Entry 7WYB (electron microscopy, 2.97 A resolution); this record covers chains B and E of the 5 polymer chains in the assembly.

Chain B:
Name: Guanine nucleotide-binding protein G(i) subunit alpha-1
Organism: Homo sapiens
Reference sequence: P63096 (GNAI1_HUMAN); numbering as in UniProt (aligned over 1-354)
Amino-acid sequence (354 residues; row label = number of the first residue in the row):
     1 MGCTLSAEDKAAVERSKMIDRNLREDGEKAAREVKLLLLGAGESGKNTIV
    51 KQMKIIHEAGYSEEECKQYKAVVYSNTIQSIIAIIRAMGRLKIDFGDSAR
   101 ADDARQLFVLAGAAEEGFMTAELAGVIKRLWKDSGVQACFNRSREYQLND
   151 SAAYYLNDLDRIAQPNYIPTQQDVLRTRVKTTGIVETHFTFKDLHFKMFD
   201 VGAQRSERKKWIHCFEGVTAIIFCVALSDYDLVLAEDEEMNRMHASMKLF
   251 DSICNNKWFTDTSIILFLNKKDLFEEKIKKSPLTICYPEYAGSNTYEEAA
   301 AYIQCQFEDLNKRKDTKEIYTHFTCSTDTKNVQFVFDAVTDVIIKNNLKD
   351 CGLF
Not modelled in the structure: 1, 56-181, 354
Sequence notes: engineered mutation Asn-47 (Ser in P63096), Ala-203 (Gly in P63096), Ala-245 (Glu in P63096), Ser-326 (Ala in P63096)
Curated features (UniProtKB/Swiss-Prot):
  - region: Lys-35 to Lys-46, Thr-48 (G1 motif), Asp-173 to Thr-181 (G2 motif), Phe-196 to Gly-202, Gln-204, Arg-205 (G3 motif), Ile-265 to Asp-272 (G4 motif), Thr-324, Cys-325, Thr-327 to Thr-329 (G5 motif)
  - binding site (GTP): Glu-43 to Lys-46, Thr-48, Ser-151, Leu-175 to Thr-181, Asp-200 to Gly-202, Gln-204, Asn-269 to Asp-272
  - binding site (Mg(2+)): Thr-181
  - modified residue: Arg-178 (ADP-ribosylarginine), Gln-204 (Deamidated glutamine), Cys-351 (ADP-ribosylcysteine)
  - lipidation: Gly-2 (N-myristoyl glycine), Cys-3 (S-palmitoyl cysteine)
  - natural variant: Gly-40 (G40C: In NEDHISB; G40R: In NEDHISB), Gly-45 (G45D: In NEDHISB), Thr-48 (T48I: In NEDHISB; T48K: In NEDHISB), Gln-52 (Q52P: In NEDHISB), Ser-75 (deletion: In NEDHISB; uncertain significance), Gln-172 (deletion: In NEDHISB), Asp-173 (D173V: In NEDHISB), Glu-186 to Phe-189 (deletion: In NEDHISB; uncertain significance), Cys-224 (C224Y: In NEDHISB), Lys-270 (K270N: In NEDHISB; K270R: In NEDHISB), Asp-272 (D272G: In NEDHISB), Val-332 (V332E: In NEDHISB; uncertain significance)
  - mutagenesis: Gly-42 (G42R: Abolishes switch to an activated conformation and dissociation from beta and gamma subunits upon GTP binding. Abolishes interaction with RGS family members), Glu-116 (E116L: Enhances interaction (inactive GDP-bound) with RGS14), Gln-147 (Q147L: Enhances interaction (inactive GDP-bound) with RGS14)

Chain E:
Name: scFv16
Organism: Homo sapiens
Notes: antibody fragment or engineered binder
Amino-acid sequence (247 residues; each row starts with the number of its first residue; note: 1 number in that range is skipped by the numbering (no residue carries it; nothing is unmodelled there)):
     2 VQLVESGGGLVQPGGSRKLSCSASGFAFSSFGMHWVRQAPEKGLEWVAYI
    52 SSGSGTIYYADTVKGRFTISRDDPKNTLFLQMTSLRSEDTAMYYCVRSIY
   102 YYGSSPFDFWGQGTTLTVS
   122 AGGGGSGGGGSGGGGSADIVMTQATSSVPVTPGESVSISCRSSKSLLHSN
   172 GNTYLYWFLQRPGQSPQLLIYRMSNLASGVPDRFSGSGSGTAFTLTISRL
   222 EAEDVGVYYCMQHLEYPLTFGAGTKLEL
Not modelled in the structure: 122-138
Disulfide bonds: Cys-161/Cys-231

Chain B / chain E interface:
Pairs across the interface (18; chain B residue first):
  Ser-6(B) with His-169(E), hydrogen bond; Asn-171(E), hydrogen bond
  Ala-7(B) with His-234(E); Leu-235(E); Tyr-237(E), hydrophobic
  Glu-8(B) with Tyr-101(E); Tyr-175(E), hydrogen bond; Tyr-177(E); His-234(E), salt bridge
  Asp-9(B) with Asn-171(E)
  Lys-10(B) with Tyr-59(E)
  Ala-11(B) with Tyr-101(E), hydrophobic
  Glu-14(B) with Ser-52(E), hydrogen bond; Thr-57(E), hydrogen bond
  Arg-15(B) with Ser-31(E), hydrogen bond; Ile-100(E); Tyr-101(E); Tyr-102(E)
Also at the interface, not in a pair above, chain B (10 interface residues in all): Leu-5, Ala-12
Also at the interface, not in a pair above, chain E (18 interface residues in all): Tyr-50, Gly-56, Arg-193, Glu-236

Summary:
10 residues of chain B and 18 residues of chain E are in contact; the contacts include 6 hydrogen bonds and 1
salt bridge. Polar contacts include Glu-8(B)/His-234(E), Ser-6(B)/His-169(E) and Ser-6(B)/Asn-171(E).
Chain B is Guanine nucleotide-binding protein G(i) subunit alpha-1 and chain E is scFv16, both from Homo
sapiens; the structure, ADGRL3/Gi complex, was determined by electron microscopy together with 7X10, 7WY5 and
7WY8 from the same study.
